PDB entry 5B2I | X-ray diffraction, 3.00 A resolution | chains A and I of the 10 polymer chains in the assembly

# Chain A
Protein: Histone H3.1
Source organism: Homo sapiens
UniProtKB: P68431 (H31_HUMAN); residues 0-135 here correspond to UniProt positions 1-136 (UniProt number = residue number + 1)
Chain sequence (139 residues; each row starts with the number of its first residue; numbers below 1 keep their minus sign (Gly-3 is residue -3)):
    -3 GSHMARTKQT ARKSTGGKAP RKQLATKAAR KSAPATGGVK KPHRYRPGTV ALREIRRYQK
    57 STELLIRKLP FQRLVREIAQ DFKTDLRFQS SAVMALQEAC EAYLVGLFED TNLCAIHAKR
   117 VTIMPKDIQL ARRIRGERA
Not modelled in the structure: -3 to 36
Sequence notes: expression tag (-3 to -1)
UniProt features mapped onto this chain:
  - modified residue: Arg2 (Asymmetric dimethylarginine), Thr3 (Phosphothreonine), Lys4 (Allysine), Gln5 (5-glutamyl dopamine), Thr6 (Phosphothreonine), Arg8 (Citrulline), Lys9 (N6,N6,N6-trimethyllysine), Ser10 (ADP-ribosylserine), Thr11 (Phosphothreonine), Lys14 (N6-(2-hydroxyisobutyryl)lysine), Arg17 (Asymmetric dimethylarginine), Lys18 (N6-(2-hydroxyisobutyryl)lysine), Lys23 (N6-(2-hydroxyisobutyryl)lysine), Arg26 (Citrulline), Lys27 (N6,N6,N6-trimethyllysine), Ser28 (ADP-ribosylserine), Lys36 (N6,N6,N6-trimethyllysine), Lys37 (N6-methyllysine), Tyr41 (Phosphotyrosine), Lys56 (N6,N6,N6-trimethyllysine) and 8 more in UniProt
  - lipidation: Lys18 (N6-decanoyllysine)

# Chain I
Molecule: 146-nt DNA strand
Source organism: Homo sapiens
Sequence (146 nucleotides; row label = number of the first residue in the row; numbers below 1 keep their minus sign (DA-72 is residue -72)):
   -72 ATCAATATCC ACGTGCCAGT TATACCAAAA GTGTATTTGG AAACTCCTAA CTGAAAAGGC
   -12 ATGTTCACGT GAATTCACGT GAACATGCCT TTTCAGTTAG GAGTTTCCAA ATACACTTTT
    48 GGTATAACTG GCACGTGGAT ATTGAT
Bound ions: Mn2+ near DG27 (its only coordinating residue here)

# Chain A / chain I interface
Contacting residue pairs (23; chain A residue first):
  His39(A) - DG71(I)  sugar contact
  Arg40(A) - DG71(I)  sugar contact
  Tyr41(A) - DT70(I)  phosphate contact
  Tyr41(A) - DG71(I)  phosphate contact
  Arg42(A) - DC-5(I)  salt bridge to the phosphate
  Arg42(A) - DG71(I)  hydrogen bond to the phosphate
  Pro43(A) - DC-5(I)  sugar contact
  Thr45(A) - DG71(I)  hydrogen bond to the phosphate
  Arg63(A) - DG-14(I)  hydrogen bond to the phosphate
  Arg63(A) - DC-13(I)  salt bridge to the phosphate
  Arg72(A) - DC-22(I)  salt bridge to the phosphate
  Arg83(A) - DA-23(I)  phosphate contact
  Arg83(A) - DC-22(I)  phosphate contact
  Phe84(A) - DA-23(I)  sugar contact
  Phe84(A) - DC-22(I)  hydrogen bond to the phosphate
  Gln85(A) - DA-23(I)  phosphate contact
  Ser86(A) - DA-23(I)  hydrogen bond to the phosphate
  Arg116(A) - DT-3(I)  phosphate contact
  Arg116(A) - DG-2(I)  phosphate contact
  Val117(A) - DT-3(I)  hydrogen bond to the phosphate
  Thr118(A) - DT-3(I)  hydrogen bond to the phosphate
  Met120(A) - DT-3(I)  phosphate contact
  Met120(A) - DG-2(I)  phosphate contact
Also at the interface, not in a pair above, chain A (18 interface residues in all): Leu82, Lys115
Also at the interface, not in a pair above, chain I (13 interface residues in all): DT-8, DA-6, DG-4, DA72

# In short
18 residues of chain A and 13 residues of chain I are in contact; the contacts include 7 hydrogen bonds and 3
salt bridges. Polar contacts include Arg42(A)-DG71(I), Thr45(A)-DG71(I) and Arg63(A)-DG-14(I).
Chain A is Histone H3.1 and chain I is a 146-nt DNA strand, both from Homo sapiens; the structure, Human
nucleosome containing CpG unmethylated DNA, was determined by X-ray diffraction, deposited together with 5B2J.
